Entry 8HAM (electron microscopy, 4.50 A resolution (low resolution: residue-level contacts below are approximate; hydrogen-bond / salt-bridge calls are withheld)); this record covers chains F and I of the 11 polymer chains in the assembly.

Chain F:
Molecule: Histone H4
From: Homo sapiens
Sequence (102 residues; each row starts with the number of its first residue):
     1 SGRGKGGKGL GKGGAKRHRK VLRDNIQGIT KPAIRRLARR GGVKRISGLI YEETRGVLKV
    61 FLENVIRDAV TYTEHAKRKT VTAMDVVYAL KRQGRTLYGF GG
Unresolved in the structure: 1-18
Modified / non-standard residues: Lys12 (N(6)-acetyllysine; ALY); Lys16 (N(6)-acetyllysine; ALY)

Chain I:
Molecule: 180-nt DNA strand
From: Homo sapiens
Sequence (180 nucleotides; numbered 1 to 180; the number before each row is that of its first residue):
     1 ATCCGTCCGT TACCGCCATC AATATCCACC TGCAGATTCT ACCAAAAGTG TATTTGGAAA
    61 CTGCTCCATC AAAAGGCATG TTCAGCTGAA TTCAGCTGAA CATGCCTTTT GATGGAGCAG
   121 TTTCCAAATA CACTTTTGGT AGAATCTGCA GGTGGATATT GATGGCGGTA ACGGACGGAT
Unresolved in the structure: 1-9, 175-180

Chain F / chain I interface:
Pairs across the interface (13; chain F residue first):
  Arg45(F) with DC96(I); DT97(I); DG98(I)
  Ile46(F) with DT97(I); DG98(I)
  Ser47(F) with DT97(I)
  Gly48(F) with DT97(I)
  Arg78(F) with DC118(I); DA119(I)
  Lys79(F) with DG117(I); DC118(I)
  Thr80(F) with DG117(I); DC118(I)
Interface residues without a listed pair, chain F (12 interface residues in all): Lys31, Arg39, Lys44, Leu49, Tyr51
Interface residues without a listed pair, chain I (7 interface residues in all): DA99

Overview:
The interface between chain F and chain I involves 12 residues on one side and 7 on the other.
Here chain F is Histone H4 and chain I is a 180-nt DNA strand, both from Homo sapiens. Entry 8HAM (Cryo-EM
structure of the CBP catalytic core bound to the H4K12acK16ac nucleosome, class 2) was determined by electron
microscopy (same publication as 8HAG, 8HAH, 8HAI, 8HAJ, 8HAK, 8HAL and 8HAN).
